PDB entry 4WIG | X-ray diffraction, 1.76 A resolution | chains A and B

Chain A (and B):
Protein: Cytidine deaminase
Source organism: Mycobacterium tuberculosis
Notes: EC 3.5.4.5; chain B of this document is another copy of the same molecule, construct and numbering; everything in this record applies to it too
Reference sequence: P9WPH2 (CDD_MYCTO); residue numbers follow UniProt; this construct covers 1-133
Sequence (133 residues; row label = number of the first residue in the row):
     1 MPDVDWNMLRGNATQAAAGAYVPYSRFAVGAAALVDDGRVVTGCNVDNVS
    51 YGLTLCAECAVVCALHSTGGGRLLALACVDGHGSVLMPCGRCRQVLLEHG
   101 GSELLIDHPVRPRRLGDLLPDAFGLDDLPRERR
Unresolved in the structure: 1-2, 129-133
Differences from the reference sequence: engineered mutation Asp47 (Glu in P9WPH2)
Metal / ion sites: Zn2+: Cys56, Cys89, Cys92
Curated features (UniProtKB/Swiss-Prot):
  - active site: Glu58 (Proton donor)
  - binding site (Zn(2+)): Cys56, Cys89, Cys92

How chain A and chain B interact:
Contacting residue pairs - 49 pairs, chain A then chain B:
  Gly19(A) with His66(B)
  Tyr21(A) with His66(B); Glu98(B), hydrogen bond; His99(B)
  Tyr24(A) with Glu98(B), hydrogen bond; Leu125(B)
  Thr42(A) with Ser67(B)
  Gly43(A) with Ser67(B)
  Cys44(A) with His66(B), hydrogen bond (side chain-backbone)
  Val46(A) with Val62(B), hydrophobic; His99(B)
  Asn48(A) with Gln94(B); Val95(B); Glu98(B)
  Val49(A) with Gln94(B); Glu98(B), hydrogen bond (backbone-side chain); Phe123(B); Gly124(B); Leu125(B); Leu128(B), hydrophobic
  Ser50(A) with Phe123(B)
  Leu53(A) with Gln94(B)
  Leu55(A) with Cys59(B); Cys63(B), hydrophobic
  Cys59(A) with Leu55(B), hydrophobic
  Ala60(A) with Cys63(B), hydrophobic
  Val62(A) with Val46(B), hydrophobic
  Cys63(A) with Leu55(B), hydrophobic; Ala60(B), hydrophobic
  His66(A) with Gly19(B); Tyr21(B); Cys44(B)
  Ser67(A) with Thr42(B)
  Gln94(A) with Asn48(B), hydrogen bond (backbone-side chain); Val49(B); Leu53(B)
  Val95(A) with Asn48(B)
  Glu98(A) with Tyr21(B), hydrogen bond; Tyr24(B), hydrogen bond; Asn48(B), hydrogen bond; Val49(B), hydrogen bond (side chain-backbone)
  His99(A) with Tyr21(B); Val46(B)
  Phe123(A) with Val49(B); Ser50(B)
  Gly124(A) with Val49(B)
  Leu125(A) with Tyr24(B); Val49(B)
  Leu128(A) with Val49(B), hydrophobic
Interface residues without a listed pair, chain A (29 interface residues in all): Asp47, Tyr51, Arg91
Interface residues without a listed pair, chain B (29 interface residues in all): Gly43, Asp47, Tyr51, Arg91

Summary:
Chain A and chain B each contribute 29 residues to their interface; the contacts include 9 hydrogen bonds.
Polar pairs include Tyr21(A)-Glu98(B), Tyr24(A)-Glu98(B) and Cys44(A)-His66(B). Cys56(A), Cys89(A) and
Cys92(A) form the Zn2+ site. UniProt lists active-site residue Glu58(A) and 3 Zn2+-binding residues on chain
A.
Both chains are Cytidine deaminase (Mycobacterium tuberculosis). Entry 4WIG (Crystal structure of E47D mutant
cytidine deaminase from Mycobacterium tuberculosis (MtCDA E47D)) was determined by X-ray diffraction (same
publication as 4WIF).
